5BQY - chains D and F of the 6 polymer chains in the assembly; structure by X-ray diffraction, 2.78 A resolution.

[Chain D (and F)]
Name: Hemagglutinin HA2 chain
Source organism: Influenza A virus
Notes: chain F of this document is another copy of the same molecule, construct and numbering; everything in this record applies to it too
UniProt: A0A067YZ73 (A0A067YZ73_9INFA); residues 1-185 here correspond to UniProt positions 345-529 (UniProt number = residue number + 344)
Sequence (191 residues; numbered 1 to 191; the number before each row is that of its first residue):
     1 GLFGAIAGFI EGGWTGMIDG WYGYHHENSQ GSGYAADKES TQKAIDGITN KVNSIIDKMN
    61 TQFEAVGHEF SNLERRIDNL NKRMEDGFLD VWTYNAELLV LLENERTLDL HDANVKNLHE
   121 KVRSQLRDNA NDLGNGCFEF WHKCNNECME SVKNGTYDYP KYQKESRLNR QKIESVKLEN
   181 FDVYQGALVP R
Disordered / not traced: 174-191 (chain F: 175-191)
Cystine bridges: C144-C148
Sequence notes: expression tag (186-191)

[Interface between chain D and chain F]
Contacting residue pairs - 49 pairs, chain D then chain F:
  F3(D) - F3(F)  hydrophobic
  S54(D) - L101(F)
  K58(D) - Y94(F)
  K58(D) - E97(F)  salt bridge
  K58(D) - L101(F)
  M59(D) - Y94(F)
  T61(D) - D90(F)
  F63(D) - R83(F)
  E64(D) - R83(F)
  A65(D) - R83(F)
  V66(D) - N79(F)
  V66(D) - R83(F)
  H68(D) - R76(F)
  H68(D) - N79(F)
  E69(D) - R76(F)  hydrogen bond (backbone-side chain)
  F70(D) - R76(F)
  E74(D) - R76(F)  salt bridge
  I77(D) - I77(F)  hydrophobic
  I77(D) - L80(F)
  L80(D) - L80(F)  hydrophobic
  N81(D) - L80(F)
  N81(D) - R83(F)  hydrogen bond
  M84(D) - L80(F)
  M84(D) - R83(F)
  M84(D) - M84(F)  hydrophobic
  E85(D) - R83(F)  salt bridge
  F88(D) - M84(F)
  F88(D) - G87(F)
  F88(D) - F88(F)
  W92(D) - D90(F)
  W92(D) - V91(F)
  W92(D) - Y94(F)  hydrophobic
  N95(D) - Y94(F)
  L99(D) - Y94(F)
  L99(D) - L98(F)  hydrophobic
  E103(D) - L102(F)
  R106(D) - E105(F)
  R106(D) - R106(F)
  R106(D) - D109(F)  salt bridge
  L110(D) - G1(F)
  A113(D) - G1(F)
  A113(D) - L2(F)
  N117(D) - L2(F)  hydrogen bond (side chain-backbone)
  N117(D) - F3(F)
  N117(D) - G4(F)
  R127(D) - N131(F)  hydrogen bond
  R127(D) - D132(F)
  Q163(D) - E174(F)
  R167(D) - E174(F)  salt bridge
Other interface residues (no listed pair), chain D (33 interface residues in all): K43, V91, D109
Other interface residues (no listed pair), chain F (26 interface residues in all): N95

[Overview]
33 residues of chain D face 26 of chain F across their interface, with 4 hydrogen bonds and 5 salt bridges.
Polar pairs include K58(D)-E97(F), E74(D)-R76(F) and E85(D)-R83(F).
Chain D and chain F are both Hemagglutinin HA2 chain (Influenza A virus); the structure, Crystal structure of
hemagglutinin of A/Chicken/Guangdong/S1311/2010 (H6N6) in complex with avian-like receptor LSTa, was
determined by X-ray diffraction, deposited together with 5BQZ, 5BNY, 5BR0, 5BR3 and 5BR6.
